8X0M - chains B and F of the 11 polymer chains in the assembly; structure by electron microscopy, 3.50 A resolution.

# Chain B (and F)
Protein: Spike glycoprotein E2
Organism: Semliki Forest virus
Notes: chain F of this document is another copy of the same molecule, construct and numbering; everything in this record applies to it too
UniProt: A0A0E3T652 (A0A0E3T652_SFV); numbering as in UniProt (aligned over 334-751)
Sequence (418 residues; row label = number of the first residue in the row):
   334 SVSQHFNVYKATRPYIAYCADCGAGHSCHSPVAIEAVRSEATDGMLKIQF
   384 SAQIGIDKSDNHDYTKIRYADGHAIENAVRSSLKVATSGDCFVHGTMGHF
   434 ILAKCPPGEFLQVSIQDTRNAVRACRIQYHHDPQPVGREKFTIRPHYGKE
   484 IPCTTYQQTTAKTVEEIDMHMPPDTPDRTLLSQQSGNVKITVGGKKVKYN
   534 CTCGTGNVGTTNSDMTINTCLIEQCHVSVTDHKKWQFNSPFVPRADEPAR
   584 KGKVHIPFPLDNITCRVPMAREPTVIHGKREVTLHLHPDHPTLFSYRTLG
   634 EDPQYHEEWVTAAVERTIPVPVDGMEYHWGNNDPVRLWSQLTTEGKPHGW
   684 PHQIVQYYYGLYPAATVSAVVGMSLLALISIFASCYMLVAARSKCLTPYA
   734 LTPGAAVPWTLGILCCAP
Cystine bridges: Cys352-Cys458, Cys355-Cys361, Cys424-Cys438, Cys486-Cys598, Cys534-Cys558, Cys536-Cys553
Covalent attachments: N-acetylglucosamine (NAG) linked to Asn533, Asn595

# How chain B and chain F interact
Contacting residue pairs (11):
  His427(B) - Ala357(F)
  Thr475(B) - Glu442(F)  hydrogen bond
  Ile476(B) - Asp354(F)
  Ile476(B) - Phe443(F)  hydrophobic
  Ile476(B) - Arg459(F)
  Ile476(B) - Ile460(F)
  Ile476(B) - Gln461(F)
  Arg477(B) - Ala353(F)  hydrogen bond (side chain-backbone)
  Arg477(B) - Gly358(F)
  Arg477(B) - Ser360(F)
  His623(B) - Gln461(F)  hydrogen bond
Interface residues without a listed pair, chain B (9 interface residues in all): Phe425, Pro478, His479, Arg599
Interface residues without a listed pair, chain F (14 interface residues in all): Tyr351, Gly356, His359, Phe574

# In short
9 residues of chain B face 14 of chain F across their interface, with 3 hydrogen bonds. Polar pairs include
Thr475(B)-Glu442(F), Arg477(B)-Ala353(F) and His623(B)-Gln461(F). N-acetylglucosamine is covalently linked to
Asn533(B) and Asn595(B).
Both chains are Spike glycoprotein E2 (Semliki Forest virus). Entry 8X0M (Cryo-EM structure of Semliki Forest
virus in complex with its receptor VLDLR(5-fold)) was determined by electron microscopy.
